PDB entry 6G63 | X-ray diffraction, 3.95 A resolution | chains L and N of the 5 polymer chains in the assembly

# Chain L (and N)
Molecule: Ribonuclease E
From: Escherichia coli (strain K12)
Notes: EC 3.1.26.12; chain N of this document is another copy of the same molecule, construct and numbering; everything in this record applies to it too
UniProt: P21513 (RNE_ECOLI); residue numbers follow UniProt; this construct covers 1-510
Amino-acid sequence (510 residues; each row starts with the number of its first residue):
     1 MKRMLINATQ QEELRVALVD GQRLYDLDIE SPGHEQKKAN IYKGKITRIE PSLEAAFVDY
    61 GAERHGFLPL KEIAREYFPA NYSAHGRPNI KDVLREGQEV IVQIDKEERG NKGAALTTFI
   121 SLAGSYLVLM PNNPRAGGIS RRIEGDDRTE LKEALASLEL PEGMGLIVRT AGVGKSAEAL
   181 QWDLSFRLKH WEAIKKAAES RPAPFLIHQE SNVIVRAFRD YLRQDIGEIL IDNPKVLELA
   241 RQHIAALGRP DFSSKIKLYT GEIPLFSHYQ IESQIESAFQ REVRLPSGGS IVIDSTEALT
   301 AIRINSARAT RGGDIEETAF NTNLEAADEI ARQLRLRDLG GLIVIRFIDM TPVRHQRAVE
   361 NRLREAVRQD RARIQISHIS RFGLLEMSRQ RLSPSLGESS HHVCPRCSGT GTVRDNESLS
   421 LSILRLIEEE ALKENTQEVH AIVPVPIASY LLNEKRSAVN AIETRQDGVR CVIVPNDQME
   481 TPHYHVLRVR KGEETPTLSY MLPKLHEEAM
Not modelled in the structure: 80-86, 144-149, 309-312 (chain N: 80-86, 144-149, 311-313)
Differences from the reference sequence: engineered mutation Arg303 (Asp in P21513), Arg346 (Asp in P21513)
Swiss-Prot annotation at these positions:
  - region: Arg169, Thr170 (Interaction with RNA 5'-terminal monophosphate), Cys404 to Cys407 (Required for zinc-mediated homotetramerization and catalytic activity)
  - binding site (Zn(2+)): Cys404, Cys407
  - mutagenesis: Phe57 (F57A: Reduces RNA cleavage by over 98%), Gly66 (G66S: Disrupts folding of the S1 motif), Phe67 (F67A: Reduces RNA cleavage by over 98%), Lys112 (K112A: Reduces RNA cleavage by 98%), Thr170 (T170V: Abolishes enzyme activity toward RNA substrates with a 5' monophosphate. Strongly reduces enzyme activity toward cspA mRNA), Asn305 (N305D/L: Reduces RNA cleavage by over 96%), Arg373 (R373A/D: Reduces RNA cleavage by 89%), Cys404 (C404A: Reduces zinc-binding. Abolishes homotetramerization and enzyme activity), Cys407 (C407A: Reduces zinc-binding. Abolishes homotetramerization and enzyme activity)
Metal / ion sites: Zn2+: Cys404, Cys407 (shared with Cys404(N), Cys407(N) of chain N)
Reported in the primary citation:
  - binding site for the 27-nt RNA strand: Arg3, Gln22, His268, Tyr269, Gln270, Lys433, Arg488, Arg490
  - mutagenesis - R3Q/Q22D/H268S/Y269F/Q270D/K433N/R488Q/R490Q: decreased catalytic activity
  - mutagenesis - R3Q, Q22D, H268S, Y269F, Q270D, K433N, R488Q, R490Q: unchanged catalytic activity
  - mutagenesis - D26N/D28N/D338N: increased catalytic activity on 9S RNA
  - mutagenesis - R373K, R373Q: increased catalytic activity on ompD
  - mutagenesis - R141Q: decreased catalytic activity on 5'P MicC 12-mer
  - mutagenesis - R142Q: decreased catalytic activity on ompD
  - mutagenesis - D303R/D346R: abolished catalytic activity (citing earlier work)
  - mutagenesis - R373K (93% and 88%), R373Q (89% and 83%): unchanged catalytic activity on 5'P and 5'OH MicC
  - mutagenesis - R142Q (68% and 42%): decreased catalytic activity on 5'P and 5'OH MicC 12-mer

# Interface between chain L and chain N
Contacting residue pairs (116):
  Gln10(L) - Lys455(N)  hydrogen bond
  Gln10(L) - Ala458(N)
  Glu12(L) - Tyr450(N)
  Glu12(L) - Lys455(N)  salt bridge
  Glu13(L) - Leu421(N)
  Glu13(L) - Arg425(N)  salt bridge
  Arg15(L) - Arg425(N)
  Glu50(L) - Thr310(N)
  Ser52(L) - Thr310(N)  hydrogen bond (side chain-backbone)
  Ser52(L) - Ile315(N)
  Leu53(L) - Ala309(N)  hydrophobic
  Glu262(L) - Arg465(N)
  Glu262(L) - Gln466(N)  hydrogen bond (backbone-side chain)
  Ile263(L) - Leu432(N)  hydrophobic
  Pro264(L) - Glu428(N)
  Pro264(L) - Leu432(N)
  Ser267(L) - Glu429(N)  hydrogen bond
  Glu272(L) - Arg425(N)
  Glu276(L) - Arg414(N)  salt bridge
  Glu276(L) - Ser422(N)  hydrogen bond
  Phe279(L) - Arg414(N)
  Phe279(L) - Ser418(N)
  Arg281(L) - Glu297(N)  salt bridge
  Arg281(L) - Thr410(N)
  Asp294(L) - Thr296(N)
  Asp294(L) - Glu297(N)  hydrogen bond (side chain-backbone)
  Thr296(L) - Asp294(N)
  Thr296(L) - Thr296(N)
  Glu297(L) - Arg281(N)  salt bridge
  Glu297(L) - Asp294(N)  hydrogen bond (backbone-side chain)
  Glu297(L) - Arg303(N)  hydrogen bond (backbone-side chain)
  Ala298(L) - Arg303(N)
  Ala298(L) - Arg346(N)
  Leu299(L) - Ala301(N)  hydrophobic
  Leu299(L) - Leu384(N)  hydrophobic
  Ala301(L) - Leu299(N)  hydrophobic
  Arg303(L) - Glu297(N)  hydrogen bond (side chain-backbone)
  Arg303(L) - Ala298(N)
  Asn305(L) - Glu297(N)
  Gly313(L) - Ser52(N)
  Ile315(L) - Ser52(N)
  Ile315(L) - Glu54(N)
  Leu342(L) - Phe382(N)
  Val344(L) - Leu384(N)  hydrophobic
  Arg346(L) - Ala298(N)
  Ile376(L) - Arg381(N)  hydrogen bond (backbone-side chain)
  Ser377(L) - Arg381(N)
  Ser380(L) - Glu386(N)  hydrogen bond
  Arg381(L) - Ile376(N)  hydrogen bond (side chain-backbone)
  Arg381(L) - Ser377(N)
  Phe382(L) - Leu342(N)
  Phe382(L) - Gln375(N)
  Phe382(L) - Ser377(N)
  Phe382(L) - Glu386(N)
  Phe382(L) - Met387(N)
  Phe382(L) - Ser388(N)
  Leu384(L) - Glu386(N)
  Glu386(L) - Ser380(N)  hydrogen bond
  Glu386(L) - Phe382(N)
  Glu386(L) - Leu384(N)
  Glu386(L) - Glu386(N)
  Met387(L) - Phe382(N)
  Ser388(L) - Phe382(N)
  Ser399(L) - Asp415(N)
  Ser400(L) - Asp415(N)  hydrogen bond (backbone-backbone)
  Ser400(L) - Ser418(N)
  His401(L) - Val413(N)
  His401(L) - Arg414(N)
  His401(L) - Asp415(N)  hydrogen bond (backbone-side chain)
  His402(L) - Thr412(N)
  His402(L) - Val413(N)  hydrogen bond (backbone-backbone)
  His402(L) - Arg414(N)
  His402(L) - Asp415(N)  salt bridge
  Val403(L) - Gly411(N)
  Cys404(L) - Cys407(N)  hydrophobic
  Cys404(L) - Gly411(N)  hydrogen bond (backbone-backbone)
  Cys404(L) - Thr412(N)
  Cys404(L) - Val413(N)  hydrophobic
  Arg406(L) - Cys404(N)
  Arg406(L) - Pro405(N)
  Arg406(L) - Arg406(N)
  Arg406(L) - Glu480(N)  salt bridge
  Cys407(L) - Cys404(N)  hydrophobic
  Cys407(L) - Cys407(N)  hydrophobic
  Gly409(L) - Gly411(N)
  Thr410(L) - Arg281(N)
  Gly411(L) - Val403(N)
  Gly411(L) - Cys404(N)  hydrogen bond (backbone-backbone)
  Gly411(L) - Cys407(N)
  Gly411(L) - Gly409(N)
  Thr412(L) - His402(N)
  Thr412(L) - Cys404(N)
  Val413(L) - His401(N)
  Val413(L) - His402(N)  hydrogen bond (backbone-backbone)
  Val413(L) - Cys404(N)  hydrophobic
  Val413(L) - Pro405(N)
  Arg414(L) - Glu276(N)  salt bridge
  Arg414(L) - Phe279(N)
  Arg414(L) - His401(N)
  Arg414(L) - His402(N)
  Asp415(L) - Ser399(N)
  Asp415(L) - Ser400(N)  hydrogen bond (backbone-backbone)
  Asp415(L) - His401(N)  hydrogen bond (side chain-backbone)
  Asp415(L) - His402(N)  salt bridge
  Leu421(L) - Glu12(N)
  Ser422(L) - Glu276(N)  hydrogen bond
  Arg425(L) - Glu13(N)  salt bridge
  Arg425(L) - Arg15(N)
  Arg425(L) - Glu272(N)
  Glu428(L) - Pro264(N)
  Glu429(L) - Ser267(N)  hydrogen bond
  Tyr450(L) - Glu12(N)
  Lys455(L) - Gln10(N)  hydrogen bond
  Lys455(L) - Glu12(N)  salt bridge
  Ala458(L) - Gln10(N)
  Gln466(L) - Glu262(N)
Also at the interface, not in a pair above, chain L (70 interface residues in all): Thr260, Gly261, Val292, Gln375, Pro405, Ser418, Leu432, Glu454, Glu480
Also at the interface, not in a pair above, chain N (69 interface residues in all): Ile263, Val292, Asp314, Val344, Glu454

# Overview
70 residues of chain L and 69 residues of chain N are in contact, with 24 hydrogen bonds and 11 salt bridges.
Among the polar pairs are Glu12(L)-Lys455(N), Glu13(L)-Arg425(N) and Glu276(L)-Arg414(N). From the paper: a
binding site for the 27-nt RNA strand at Arg3(L), Gln22(L) and His268(L) among others; R373K and R373Q of
chain L increase catalytic activity on ompD; 15 substitutions were tested in all.
Both chains are Ribonuclease E (Escherichia coli (strain K12)). Entry 6G63 (RNase E in complex with sRNA RrpA)
was determined by X-ray diffraction together with 5F6C from the same study.
